5AKM - chains F and J of the 5 polymer chains in the assembly; structure by X-ray diffraction, 2.40 A resolution.

Chain F:
Protein: Homing endonuclease I-dmoi
Source organism: Desulfurococcus mobilis
Notes: EC 3.1.-.-
UniProt: P21505 (DMO1_DESMO); residue numbers follow UniProt; this construct covers 2-188
Chain sequence (199 residues; row label = number of the first residue in the row):
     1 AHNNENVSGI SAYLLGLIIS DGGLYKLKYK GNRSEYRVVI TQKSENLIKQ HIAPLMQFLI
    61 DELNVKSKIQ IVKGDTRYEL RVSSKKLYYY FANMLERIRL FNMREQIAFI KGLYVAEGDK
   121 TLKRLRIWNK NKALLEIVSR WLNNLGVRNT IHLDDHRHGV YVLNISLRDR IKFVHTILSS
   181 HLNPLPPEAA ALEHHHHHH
Disordered / not traced: 1-5, 180-199
Differences from the reference sequence: expression tag (1, 189-199); engineered mutation Ser-20 (Gly in P21505)
Bound ions: Mg2+ site 1: Ser-20, Glu-117 (shared with 1 residue of chain H; 1 residue of chain I); Mg2+ site 2: Asp-21, Ala-116 (shared with 1 residue of chain G; DC16(J) of chain J)
Curated features (UniProtKB/Swiss-Prot):
  - active site: Asp-21, Glu-117
Reported in the primary citation:
  - catalytic residues: Lys-120
  - mutagenesis - G20S, D21E/K120M, D21E/Q42E/K120M, D21N, Q42E, Q42E/K120M, A116S, E117D, K120M: decreased catalytic activity
  - mutagenesis - G20S/Q42A/K120M: increased catalytic activity
  - catalytic residues: Asp-21, Glu-117 (citing earlier work)
  - mutagenesis - D21A, D21E, D21E/E117D, D21E/Q42A/K120M, D21G, D21N/Q42E/K120M, D21N/Q42A/K120M, E117A, E117G, N129D: abolished catalytic activity
  - mutagenesis - E117Q: abolished catalytic activity (citing earlier work)

Chain J:
Molecule: 10-nt DNA strand
Sequence (10 nucleotides; row label = number of the first residue in the row):
    16 CCGGCAAGGC
Bound ions: Mg2+: DC16 (shared with Asp-21(F), Ala-116(F) of chain F; 1 residue of chain G)

How chain F and chain J interact:
Residue-residue contacts (16):
  Asp-21(F) with DC16(J), phosphate contact
  Ala-116(F) with DC16(J), phosphate contact
  Glu-117(F) with DC16(J), phosphate contact
  Gly-118(F) with DC16(J), sugar contact; DC17(J), phosphate contact
  Asp-119(F) with DC17(J), phosphate contact
  Lys-120(F) with DC16(J), salt bridge to the phosphate; DC17(J), hydrogen bond to the phosphate
  Thr-121(F) with DC17(J), phosphate contact; DG18(J), phosphate contact
  Lys-123(F) with DG18(J), salt bridge to the phosphate
  Arg-124(F) with DG19(J), hydrogen bond to the base
  Arg-126(F) with DC17(J), base contact; DG18(J), hydrogen bond to the base
  Trp-128(F) with DC16(J), base contact; DC17(J), base contact
Also at the interface, not in a pair above, chain F (12 interface residues in all): Asp-154
Also at the interface, not in a pair above, chain J (5 interface residues in all): DC20

Summary:
The interface between chain F and chain J involves 12 residues on one side and 5 on the other; the contacts
include 3 hydrogen bonds and 2 salt bridges. Polar pairs include Arg-124(F)/DG19(J), Arg-126(F)/DG18(J) and
Lys-120(F)/DC17(J). The paper reports catalytic residues Lys-120(F), Asp-21(F) and Glu-117(F); D21A, D21E and
D21E/E117D of chain F, among others, abolish catalytic activity; 21 substitutions were tested in all.
Here chain F is Homing endonuclease I-dmoi (Desulfurococcus mobilis) and chain J is a 10-nt DNA strand. Entry
5AKM (The crystal structure of I-dmoi G20S in complex with its target DNA in the presence of ...) was
determined by X-ray diffraction, deposited together with 5AK9, 5AKF and 5AKN.
